PDB entry 4LF4 | X-ray diffraction, 3.34 A resolution | chains A and Q of the 21 polymer chains in the assembly

# Chain A
Molecule: 16S rRNA
Organism: Thermus thermophilus
Sequence (1522 nucleotides; each row starts with the number of its first residue; note: 43 numbers in that range are skipped by the numbering (no residue carries them; nothing is unmodelled there); a row labelled like 190A-190L holds insertion residues (190A, then the next letters in order); numbering starts at 0):
     0 UUUGUUGGAG AGUUUGAUCC UGGCUCAGGG UGAACGCUGG CGGCGUGCCU AAGACAUGCA
    60 AGUCGUGCGG G
    73 CCGCGGGGUU UU
    88 ACUCCG
    95 UGGUC
   101 AGCGGCGGAC GGGUGAGUAA CGCGUGGGU
  129A G
   130 ACCUACCCGG AAGAGGGGGA CAACCCGGGG AAACUCGGGC UAAUCCCCCA UGUGGACCCG
   190 C
190A-190L CCCUUGGGGUGU
   191 GUCCAAAGGG CUUU
   216 GCCCGCUUCC GGAUGGGCCC GCGUCCCAUC AGCUAGUUGG UGGGGUAAUG GCCCACCAAG
   276 GCGACGACGG GUAGCCGGUC UGAGAGGAUG GCCGGCCACA GGGGCACUGA GACACGGGCC
   336 CCACUCCUAC GGGAGGCAGC AGUUAGGAAU CUUCCGCAAU GGGCGCAAGC CUGACGGAGC
   396 GACGCCGCUU GGAGGAAGAA GCCCUUCGGG GUGUAAACUC CUGAA
   442 CCCGGGACGA AACCCCCGAC GA
   474 GGGGACUGAC GGUACCGGG
   494 GUAAUAGCGC CGGCCAACUC CGUGCCAGCA GCCGCGGUAA UACGGAGGGC GCGAGCGUUA
   554 CCCGGAUUCA CUGGGCGUAA AGGGCGUGUA GGCGGCCUGG GGCGUCCCAU GUGAAAGACC
   614 ACGGCUCAAC CGUGGGGGAG CGUGGGAUAC GCUCAGGCUA GACGGUGGGA GAGGGUGGUG
   674 GAAUUCCCGG AGUAGCGGUG AAAUGCGCAG AUACCGGGAG GAACGCCGAU GGCGAAGGCA
   734 GCCACCUGGU CCACCCGUGA CGCUGAGGCG CGAAAGCGUG GGGAGCAAAC CGGAUUAGAU
   794 ACCCGGGUAG UCCACGCCCU AAACGAUGCG CGCUAGGUCU CUGGGUCU
   848 CCUGGGGGCC GAAGCUAACG CGUUAAGCGC GCCGCCUGGG GAGUACGGCC GCAAGGCUGA
   908 AACUCAAAGG AAUUGACGGG GGCCCGCACA AGCGGUGGAG CAUGUGGUUU AAUUCGAAGX
   968 AACGCGAAGA ACCUUACCAG GCCUUGACAU GCUAGG
 1003A G
  1004 AACCCGGGUG AAAGCCUGGG GUGCCCC
1030A-1030D GCGA
  1031 GGGGAGCCCU AGCACAGGUG CUGCAUGGCC GUCGUCAGCU CGUGCCGUGA GGUGUUGGGU
  1091 UAAGUCCCGC AACGAGCGCA ACCCCCGCCG UUAGUUGCCA GCGGUUCGGC CGGGCACUCU
  1151 AACGGGACUG CCCGCGAAA
  1171 GCGGGAGGAA GGAGGGGACG ACGUCUGGUC AGCAUGGCCC UUACGGCCUG GGCGACACAC
  1231 GUGCUACAAU GCCCACUACA AAGCGAUGCC ACCCGGCAAC GGGGAGCUAA UCGCAAAAAG
  1291 GUGGGCCCAG UUCGGAUUGG GGUCUGCAAC CCGACCCCAU GAAGCCGGAA UCGCUAGUAA
  1351 UCGCGGAUCA G
 1361A C
  1362 CAUGCCGCGG UGAAUACGUU CCCGGGCCUU GUACACACXG CCXGUXACGC CAUGGGAGCG
  1422 GGCUCUACCC GAAGUCGCCG GG
  1446 AGCCUACGGG
  1459 CAGGCGCCGA GGGUAGGGCC CGUGACUGGG GCGAAGUCGU AACAAGGUAG CUGUACCGGA
  1519 AGGUGCGGCU GGAU
 1532A C
  1533 CA
  1536 CUCCUUUCU
Not modelled in the structure: 0-4, 1532A, 1536-1538
Differences from the reference sequence: conflict C1533 (A2157 in M26923.1), A1534 (C2158 in M26923.1)
Modified residues: PSU (pseudouridine-5'-monophosphate) at position 516, 7MG (7N-methyl-8-hydroguanosine-5'-monophosphate) at position 527, M2G (N2-dimethylguanosine-5'-monophosphate) at position 966, 5MC (5-methylcytidine-5'-monophosphate) at position 967, 2MG (2N-methylguanosine-5'-monophosphate) at position 1207, 5MC (5-methylcytidine-5'-monophosphate) at position 1400, 4OC (4n,o2'-methylcytidine-5'-monophosphate) at position 1402, 5MC (5-methylcytidine-5'-monophosphate) at position 1404, 5MC (5-methylcytidine-5'-monophosphate) at position 1407, UR3 (3-methyluridine-5'-monophoshate) at position 1498, PSU (pseudouridine-5'-monophosphate) at position 1540, PSU (pseudouridine-5'-monophosphate) at position 1541
Metal / ion sites: Mg2+ site 1: U12, G22; Mg2+ site 2: U12, C526, A914; Mg2+ site 3 near G21 (its only coordinating residue here); Mg2+ site 4: C48, G115; Mg2+ site 5 near A53 (its only coordinating residue here); Mg2+ site 6: G61, U62, G105; Mg2+ site 7 near G107 (its only coordinating residue here); Mg2+ site 8: A109, G331; Mg2+ site 9: A116, G117, G289; Mg2+ site 10: C121, G124, U125, G236; Mg2+ site 11 near G157 (its only coordinating residue here); Mg2+ site 12: C174, C175; 65 more Mg2+ sites not listed; 3 more K+ sites not listed
Ligand contacts: gentamicin c1a (LLL; (2R,3R,4R,5R)-2-((1S,2S,3R,4S,6R)-4,6-diamino-3-((2R,3R,6S)-3-amino-6-(aminomethyl)-tetrahydro-2H-pyran-2-yloxy)-2-hydr oxycyclohexyloxy)-5-methyl-4-(methylamino)-tetrahydro-2H-pyran-3,5-diol): 5MC_1404, G1405, U1406, 5MC_1407, A1408, C1409, G1491, A1492, A1493, G1494, U1495

# Chain Q
Name: ribosomal protein S17
Organism: Thermus thermophilus
UniProtKB: Q5SHP7 (RS17_THET8); numbering as in UniProt (aligned over 1-105)
Sequence (105 residues; numbered 1 to 105; the number before each row is that of its first residue):
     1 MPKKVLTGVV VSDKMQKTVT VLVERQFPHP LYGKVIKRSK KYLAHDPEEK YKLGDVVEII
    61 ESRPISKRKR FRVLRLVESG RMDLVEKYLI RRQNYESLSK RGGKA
Not modelled in the structure: 1

# Interface between chain A and chain Q
Residue-residue contacts - 94 pairs, chain A then chain Q:
  G127(A) with Pro-2(Q), hydrogen bond to the sugar; Glu-61(Q), hydrogen bond to the base
  G128(A) with Pro-2(Q), sugar contact; Lys-3(Q), hydrogen bond to the phosphate; Glu-61(Q), sugar contact
  U129(A) with Lys-3(Q), salt bridge to the phosphate
  A130(A) with Arg-63(Q), salt bridge to the phosphate; Pro-64(Q), base contact
  U190E(A) with Ser-62(Q), base contact; Arg-63(Q), hydrogen bond to the base; Arg-72(Q), hydrogen bond to the base
  G190F(A) with Arg-63(Q), base contact
  C234(A) with Pro-64(Q), sugar contact; Arg-70(Q), hydrogen bond to the phosphate
  C235(A) with Glu-61(Q), sugar contact; Arg-70(Q), salt bridge to the phosphate; Phe-71(Q), sugar contact
  G236(A) with Lys-4(Q), hydrogen bond to the sugar; Lys-40(Q), salt bridge to the phosphate; Tyr-42(Q), hydrogen bond to the phosphate
  C237(A) with Arg-25(Q), hydrogen bond to the phosphate; Lys-40(Q), salt bridge to the phosphate; Tyr-42(Q), phosphate contact
  G238(A) with Arg-25(Q), salt bridge to the phosphate
  A246(A) with Leu-98(Q), sugar contact; Ser-99(Q), hydrogen bond to the sugar
  G247(A) with Ser-99(Q), phosphate contact; Lys-100(Q), phosphate contact
  U253(A) with Met-15(Q), hydrogen bond to the sugar; Lys-67(Q), salt bridge to the phosphate
  G254(A) with Met-15(Q), sugar contact; Gln-16(Q), hydrogen bond to the sugar; Thr-18(Q), hydrogen bond to the sugar; Ser-66(Q), hydrogen bond to the phosphate; Lys-67(Q), phosphate contact; Arg-68(Q), phosphate contact; Lys-69(Q), phosphate contact
  G255(A) with Gln-16(Q), hydrogen bond to the sugar; Lys-17(Q), hydrogen bond to the phosphate; Ile-65(Q), phosphate contact; Ser-66(Q), phosphate contact; Lys-69(Q), salt bridge to the phosphate
  U256(A) with Lys-17(Q), salt bridge to the phosphate
  U264(A) with Arg-63(Q), sugar contact; Pro-64(Q), hydrogen bond to the sugar
  G265(A) with Pro-64(Q), sugar contact; Ile-65(Q), sugar contact; Ser-66(Q), sugar contact; Lys-67(Q), hydrogen bond to the sugar
  G266(A) with Lys-67(Q), sugar contact
  C267(A) with Lys-67(Q), phosphate contact
  A273(A) with Gln-16(Q), hydrogen bond to the sugar
  G275(A) with Lys-14(Q), sugar contact; Met-15(Q), sugar contact
  G276(A) with Ser-12(Q), hydrogen bond to the phosphate; Lys-14(Q), salt bridge to the phosphate; Met-15(Q), sugar contact; Thr-20(Q), phosphate contact; Arg-68(Q), hydrogen bond to the sugar
  C277(A) with Lys-41(Q), salt bridge to the phosphate; Arg-68(Q), salt bridge to the phosphate
  G278(A) with Lys-41(Q), salt bridge to the phosphate; Tyr-95(Q), base contact
  A279(A) with Arg-91(Q), salt bridge to the phosphate; Tyr-95(Q), hydrogen bond to the phosphate; Leu-98(Q), hydrogen bond to the base
  C280(A) with Arg-38(Q), sugar contact; Ser-39(Q), hydrogen bond to the base; Arg-91(Q), base contact
  C564(A) with Leu-31(Q), base contact; Tyr-32(Q), sugar contact
  U582(A) with Ile-90(Q), sugar contact; Asn-94(Q), sugar contact; Ala-105(Q), hydrogen bond to the sugar
  A583(A) with Ile-90(Q), sugar contact; Asn-94(Q), hydrogen bond to the sugar
  G584(A) with Lys-87(Q), phosphate contact
  G585(A) with Lys-34(Q), hydrogen bond to the sugar; Lys-37(Q), salt bridge to the phosphate
  C586(A) with Lys-34(Q), phosphate contact
  G635(A) with Pro-2(Q), phosphate contact
  U636(A) with Pro-2(Q), phosphate contact
  A759(A) with Asn-94(Q), base contact
  G760(A) with Asn-94(Q), hydrogen bond to the base; Ser-97(Q), hydrogen bond to the base; Leu-98(Q), sugar contact; Lys-104(Q), hydrogen bond to the base; Ala-105(Q), base contact
  G761(A) with Ser-97(Q), hydrogen bond to the sugar; Gly-103(Q), hydrogen bond to the sugar; Lys-104(Q), sugar contact; Ala-105(Q), sugar contact
  C879(A) with Lys-34(Q), salt bridge to the phosphate
  C896(A) with Lys-100(Q), salt bridge to the phosphate
Also at the interface, not in a pair above, chain A (45 interface residues in all): U252, G597, U598, G895
Also at the interface, not in a pair above, chain Q (49 interface residues in all): Pro-28, Val-35, Leu-43, Arg-101, Gly-102

# Summary
Chain A and chain Q form an interface of 45 and 49 residues respectively; the contacts include 32 hydrogen
bonds and 17 salt bridges. Among the polar pairs are G127(A)/Glu-61(Q), U190E(A)/Arg-63(Q) and
U190E(A)/Arg-72(Q). Ligands of chain A: gentamicin c1a.
Chain A is 16S rRNA and chain Q is ribosomal protein S17, both from Thermus thermophilus; the structure,
Crystal Structure of 30S ribosomal subunit from Thermus thermophilus, was determined by X-ray diffraction.
